Entry 8VB2 (electron microscopy, 3.32 A resolution); this record covers chains I and J of the 20 polymer chains in the assembly.

Chain I (and J):
Molecule: Octameric ejection protein (gp49)
From: Pectobacterium phage PhiM1
Notes: chain J of this document is another copy of the same molecule, construct and numbering; everything in this record applies to it too
UniProt: A0A1P7WFW2 (A0A1P7WFW2_9CAUD); residues 1-904 here = UniProt positions 1-904
Sequence (904 residues; row label = number of the first residue in the row):
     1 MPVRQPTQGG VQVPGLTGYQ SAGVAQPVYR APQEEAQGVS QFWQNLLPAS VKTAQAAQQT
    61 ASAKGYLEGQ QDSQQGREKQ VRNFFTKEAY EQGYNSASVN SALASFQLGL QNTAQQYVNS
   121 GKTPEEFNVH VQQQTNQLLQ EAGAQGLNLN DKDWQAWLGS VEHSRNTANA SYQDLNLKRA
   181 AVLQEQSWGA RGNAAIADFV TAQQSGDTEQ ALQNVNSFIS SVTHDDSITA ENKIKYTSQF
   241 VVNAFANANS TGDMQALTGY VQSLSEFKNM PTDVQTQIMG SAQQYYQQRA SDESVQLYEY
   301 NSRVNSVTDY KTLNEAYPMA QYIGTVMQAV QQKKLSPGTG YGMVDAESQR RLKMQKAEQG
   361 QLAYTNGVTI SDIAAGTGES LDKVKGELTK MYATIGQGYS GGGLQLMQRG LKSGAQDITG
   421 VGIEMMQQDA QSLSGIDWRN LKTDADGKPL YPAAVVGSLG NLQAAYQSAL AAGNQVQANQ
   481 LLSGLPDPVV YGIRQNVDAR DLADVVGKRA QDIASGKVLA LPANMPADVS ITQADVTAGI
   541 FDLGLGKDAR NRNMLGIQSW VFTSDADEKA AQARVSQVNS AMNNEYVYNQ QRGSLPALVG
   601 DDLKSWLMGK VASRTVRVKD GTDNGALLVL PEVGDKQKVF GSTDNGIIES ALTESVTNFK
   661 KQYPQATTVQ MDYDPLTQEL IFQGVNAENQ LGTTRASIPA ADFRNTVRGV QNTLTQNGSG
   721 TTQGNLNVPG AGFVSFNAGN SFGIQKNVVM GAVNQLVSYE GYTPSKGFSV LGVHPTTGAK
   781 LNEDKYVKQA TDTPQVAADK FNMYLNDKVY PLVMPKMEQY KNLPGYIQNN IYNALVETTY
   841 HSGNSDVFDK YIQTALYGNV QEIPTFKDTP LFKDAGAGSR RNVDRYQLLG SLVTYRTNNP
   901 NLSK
Disordered / not traced: 1-48, 772-782, 904

Chain I / chain J interface:
Residue-residue contacts (101; chain I residue first):
  L139(I) - T60(J)
  L139(I) - A63(J)  hydrophobic
  L139(I) - K64(J)
  G143(I) - A56(J)
  L147(I) - Q59(J)
  N148(I) - Q59(J)
  N150(I) - Q59(J)  hydrogen bond
  L158(I) - Y66(J)  hydrophobic
  L158(I) - L67(J)  hydrophobic
  E162(I) - Y66(J)
  E162(I) - Q70(J)
  Q173(I) - T86(J)
  Q173(I) - Y90(J)
  N176(I) - Y94(J)
  R179(I) - Y94(J)
  A180(I) - Y90(J)  hydrophobic
  A180(I) - Y94(J)  hydrophobic
  L183(I) - Y94(J)  hydrophobic
  L183(I) - A97(J)
  Q184(I) - G93(J)
  Q184(I) - S96(J)
  S187(I) - A97(J)  hydrogen bond (side chain-backbone)
  S187(I) - N100(J)
  S187(I) - S101(J)  hydrogen bond (side chain-backbone)
  A190(I) - A104(J)
  R191(I) - N100(J)  hydrogen bond
  R191(I) - L103(J)
  R191(I) - A104(J)
  R191(I) - Q107(J)
  R191(I) - S160(J)
  A197(I) - L108(J)  hydrophobic
  D198(I) - Q107(J)  hydrogen bond
  T201(I) - Q111(J)  hydrogen bond
  S205(I) - S171(J)
  S205(I) - D174(J)
  Q210(I) - H163(J)
  Q210(I) - N166(J)
  Q210(I) - T167(J)
  Q213(I) - H163(J)
  N214(I) - H163(J)
  N214(I) - T167(J)  hydrogen bond
  S217(I) - G159(J)
  S217(I) - S160(J)  hydrogen bond (side chain-backbone)
  S221(I) - A156(J)
  H224(I) - K152(J)
  S227(I) - Q92(J)
  K311(I) - N243(J)
  K311(I) - Y285(J)
  E315(I) - Q239(J)  hydrogen bond (backbone-side chain)
  A320(I) - D273(J)
  Q359(I) - Q284(J)
  L362(I) - Q288(J)
  N366(I) - S291(J)  hydrogen bond
  K412(I) - S302(J)
  D444(I) - K442(J)  hydrogen bond (backbone-side chain)
  A445(I) - K442(J)
  Q495(I) - Y399(J)
  N496(I) - T394(J)  hydrogen bond
  N496(I) - Q397(J)
  N496(I) - G398(J)  hydrogen bond (backbone-backbone)
  K508(I) - S432(J)  hydrogen bond (side chain-backbone)
  A527(I) - D635(J)
  A527(I) - K638(J)
  D528(I) - Q637(J)
  A534(I) - S380(J)
  A534(I) - K383(J)
  D535(I) - K383(J)
  A538(I) - K383(J)
  K547(I) - G338(J)
  K547(I) - G342(J)
  R552(I) - D345(J)  salt bridge
  R552(I) - Q349(J)
  W560(I) - D345(J)  hydrogen bond
  W560(I) - Q349(J)
  F562(I) - K821(J)
  S564(I) - K821(J)
  N725(I) - Q283(J)
  N725(I) - Y286(J)
  N725(I) - Q287(J)
  N727(I) - T258(J)
  N727(I) - Q262(J)
  N727(I) - M279(J)
  N727(I) - Q283(J)
  V728(I) - Q262(J)
  P729(I) - Q262(J)
  F733(I) - T258(J)
  F733(I) - Y286(J)  hydrophobic
  N754(I) - T276(J)
  N754(I) - M279(J)
  N754(I) - G280(J)
  N754(I) - Q283(J)
  Q755(I) - T272(J)
  Q755(I) - T276(J)
  S758(I) - Q275(J)
  S758(I) - M279(J)
  Y759(I) - T272(J)
  R880(I) - K268(J)  hydrogen bond (side chain-backbone)
  R880(I) - M270(J)
  R880(I) - T272(J)  hydrogen bond
  R880(I) - Q275(J)
  D884(I) - T272(J)  hydrogen bond
Interface residues without a listed pair, chain I (89 interface residues in all): T135, N136, L149, N169, L177, W188, A194, A202, Q204, S220, D225, N314, E358, V368, D446, G447, D498, K517, Q533, T537, D542, L545, G546, A549, S559, V561, L726, M750, G751
Interface residues without a listed pair, chain J (97 interface residues in all): K52, N83, A89, Q115, K178, M254, Q255, Q277, A282, D292, V295, Y298, N305, T339, A346, S348, L352, K353, E379, E387, A393, S434, L450, G718, I744, V748, G825, Q828, N829, Y832

Summary:
Chain I and chain J form an interface of 89 and 97 residues respectively; the contacts include 18 hydrogen
bonds and 1 salt bridge. Among the polar pairs are R552(I)-D345(J), N150(I)-Q59(J) and S187(I)-A97(J).
Both chains are Octameric ejection protein (gp49) (Pectobacterium phage PhiM1). Entry 8VB2 (C4 pre-infection
ejectosome of the mature bacteriophage PhiM1 particle) was determined by electron microscopy, deposited
together with 8VB0, 8VB4 and 8VBX.
